5D2N - chains H and L of the 5 polymer chains in the assembly; structure by X-ray diffraction, 2.10 A resolution.

# Chain H
Molecule: HLA class I histocompatibility antigen, A-2 alpha chain
Organism: Homo sapiens
Reference sequence: P01892 (1A02_HUMAN); residues 1-275 here correspond to UniProt positions 25-299 (UniProt number = residue number + 24)
Chain sequence (276 residues; row label = number of the first residue in the row; numbering starts at 0):
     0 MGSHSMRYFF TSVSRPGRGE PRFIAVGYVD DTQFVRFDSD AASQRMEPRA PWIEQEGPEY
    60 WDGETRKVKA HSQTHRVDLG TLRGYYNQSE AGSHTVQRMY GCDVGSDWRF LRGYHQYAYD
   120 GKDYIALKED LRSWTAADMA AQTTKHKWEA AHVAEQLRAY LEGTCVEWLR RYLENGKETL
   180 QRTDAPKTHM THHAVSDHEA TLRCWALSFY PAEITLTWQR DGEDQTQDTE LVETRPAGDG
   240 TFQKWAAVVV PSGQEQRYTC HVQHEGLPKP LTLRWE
Not modelled in the structure: 0-1, 275
Construct notes: initiating methionine (0)
Disulfides: Cys101-Cys164, Cys203-Cys259

# Chain L
Molecule: Beta-2-microglobulin
Organism: Homo sapiens
Reference sequence: P61769 (B2MG_HUMAN); residues 1-99 here correspond to UniProt positions 21-119 (UniProt number = residue number + 20)
Chain sequence (100 residues; row label = number of the first residue in the row; numbering starts at 0):
     0 MIQRTPKIQV YSRHPAENGK SNFLNCYVSG FHPSDIEVDL LKNGERIEKV EHSDLSFSKD
    60 WSFYLLYYTE FTPTEKDEYA CRVNHVTLSQ PKIVKWDRDM
Construct notes: initiating methionine (0)
Disulfides: Cys25-Cys80

# Interface between chain H and chain L
Residue-residue contacts - 53 pairs, chain H then chain L:
  Phe8(H) - Ser55(L)
  Phe8(H) - Phe56(L)
  Phe9(H) - Phe56(L)
  Thr10(H) - Phe56(L)
  Thr10(H) - Phe62(L)
  Val12(H) - Ser33(L)
  Ile23(H) - Leu54(L)  hydrophobic
  Val25(H) - Asp53(L)
  Val25(H) - Leu54(L)
  Val25(H) - Ser55(L)
  Tyr27(H) - Ser55(L)
  Tyr27(H) - Tyr63(L)  hydrogen bond
  Gln32(H) - Asp53(L)  hydrogen bond
  Arg35(H) - Asp53(L)  salt bridge
  Arg48(H) - Asp53(L)  salt bridge
  Gln96(H) - Phe56(L)
  Gln96(H) - Trp60(L)  hydrogen bond (side chain-backbone)
  Gln96(H) - Phe62(L)
  Arg97(H) - Phe56(L)
  Gln115(H) - Trp60(L)
  Tyr116(H) - Trp60(L)
  Ala117(H) - Trp60(L)
  Asp119(H) - Met0(L)
  Asp119(H) - His31(L)
  Gly120(H) - His31(L)
  Gly120(H) - Trp60(L)
  Lys121(H) - Met0(L)
  Asp122(H) - Trp60(L)  hydrogen bond
  Thr190(H) - Met99(L)  hydrogen bond (side chain-backbone)
  His192(H) - Asp98(L)  hydrogen bond (side chain-backbone)
  His192(H) - Met99(L)
  Arg202(H) - Met99(L)  hydrogen bond (side chain-backbone)
  Trp204(H) - Met99(L)  hydrogen bond (side chain-backbone)
  Val231(H) - Gln8(L)
  Glu232(H) - Lys6(L)
  Glu232(H) - Gln8(L)  hydrogen bond (backbone-side chain)
  Glu232(H) - Tyr26(L)
  Glu232(H) - Ser28(L)  hydrogen bond
  Arg234(H) - Gln8(L)  hydrogen bond
  Arg234(H) - Tyr10(L)
  Arg234(H) - Tyr26(L)
  Pro235(H) - Tyr10(L)  hydrogen bond (backbone-side chain)
  Pro235(H) - Asn24(L)
  Pro235(H) - Tyr26(L)
  Pro235(H) - Leu65(L)  hydrophobic
  Ala236(H) - Arg12(L)
  Ala236(H) - Asn24(L)  hydrogen bond (backbone-side chain)
  Gly237(H) - Arg12(L)  hydrogen bond (backbone-side chain)
  Asp238(H) - His13(L)  salt bridge
  Gln242(H) - Tyr10(L)
  Gln242(H) - Ser11(L)  hydrogen bond (side chain-backbone)
  Gln242(H) - Arg12(L)  hydrogen bond (side chain-backbone)
  Trp244(H) - Met99(L)
Other interface residues (no listed pair), chain H (35 interface residues in all): Thr94, Met98, Thr233
Other interface residues (no listed pair), chain L (23 interface residues in all): Asp59

# Overview
35 residues of chain H and 23 residues of chain L are in contact, with 16 hydrogen bonds and 3 salt bridges.
Among the polar pairs are Arg35(H)-Asp53(L), Arg48(H)-Asp53(L) and Asp238(H)-His13(L).
Chain H is HLA class I histocompatibility antigen, A-2 alpha chain and chain L is Beta-2-microglobulin, both
from Homo sapiens; the structure, Crystal structure of C25-NLV-HLA-A2 complex, was determined by X-ray
diffraction (same publication as 5D2L).
